PDB entry 6O36 | X-ray diffraction, 2.00 A resolution | chain A

== Chain A ==
Name: GTPase KRas
From: Homo sapiens
Notes: EC 3.-.-.-
Reference sequence: P01116 (RASK_HUMAN), isoform P01116-2; residues 1-168 here = UniProt positions 1-168
Chain sequence (168 residues; numbered 1 to 168; the number before each row is that of its first residue):
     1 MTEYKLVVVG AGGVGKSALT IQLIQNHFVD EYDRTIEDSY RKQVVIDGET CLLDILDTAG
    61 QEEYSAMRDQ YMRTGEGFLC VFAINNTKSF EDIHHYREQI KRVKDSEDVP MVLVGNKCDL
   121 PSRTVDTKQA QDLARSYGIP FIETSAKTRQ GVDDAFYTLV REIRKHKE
Construct notes: engineered mutation Arg-34 (Pro in P01116)
Metal / ion sites: Mg2+: Ser-17 (together with GMP-PNP)
Residues lining bound ligands: GMP-PNP (GNP; phosphoaminophosphonic acid-guanylate ester): Ala-11, Gly-12, Gly-13, Val-14, Gly-15, Lys-16, Ser-17, Ala-18, Phe-28, Val-29, Asp-30, Thr-58, Ala-59, Gly-60, Gln-61, Asn-116, Lys-117, Asp-119, Leu-120, Ser-145, Ala-146, Lys-147
Swiss-Prot annotation at these positions:
  - motif: Tyr-32, Asp-33, Thr-35 to Tyr-40 (Effector region)
  - binding site (GTP): Gly-10 to Ala-18, Val-29 to Asp-33, Thr-35, Ala-59, Gly-60, Asn-116 to Asp-119
  - modified residue: Met-1 (N-acetylmethionine), Thr-2 (N-acetylthreonine), Lys-104 (N6-acetyllysine)
  - glycosylation: Thr-35 (Microbial infection: O-linked (Glc) threonine)
  - natural variant: Lys-5 (K5E: In NS3; K5N: In GASC), Gly-10 (G10GG: In AML), Gly-12 (G12A: In colorectal cancer samples; G12C: In lung carcinoma; G12D: In GASC, JMML and SFM; G12R: In lung cancer and bladder cancer; G12S: In GASC and JMML; G12V: In GASC), Gly-13 (G13D: In GASC, JMML and OES; G13R: In pylocytic astrocytoma), Val-14 (V14I: In NS3), Leu-19 (L19F: In OES), Gln-22 (Q22E: In CFC2; Q22R: In NS3), Arg-34 (P34R: In CFC2; this construct carries the variant), Ile-36 (I36M: In NS3), Thr-58 (T58I: In NS3), Ala-59 (A59T: In GASC), Gly-60 (G60R: In CFC2; G60S: In NS3), 8 further natural variant entries in UniProt
  - mutagenesis: Asp-38 (D38A: Decreased interaction with MAPKAP1/SIN1), Tyr-40 (Y40A: Decreased interaction with MAPKAP1/SIN1), Gln-61 (Q61L: Promotes GTP binding)
Reported in the primary citation:
  - Mg2+ coordination through a water molecule: Arg-34, Asp-57
  - binding site for GMP-PNP: Arg-34
  - conformationally variable residues (side-chain flip): Tyr-32, Thr-35
  - mutagenesis - P34R: decreased binding to RAF kinase

== Summary ==
Chain A binds GMP-PNP. From UniProt: 21 GTP-binding residues and 3 mutagenesis sites. The paper reports a
binding site for GMP-PNP at Arg-34; P34R reduces binding to RAF kinase.
Chain A is GTPase KRas (Homo sapiens); the structure, Crystal structure of human KRAS P34R mutant in complex
with GNP, was determined by X-ray diffraction, deposited together with 6MS9, 6MTA and 6O46.
